PDB entry 4MEO | X-ray diffraction, 1.72 A resolution | chain A

Chain A:
Name: Bromodomain-containing protein 4
Source organism: Homo sapiens
UniProtKB: O60885 (BRD4_HUMAN); residues 44-168 here = UniProt positions 44-168
Chain sequence (127 residues; row label = number of the first residue in the row):
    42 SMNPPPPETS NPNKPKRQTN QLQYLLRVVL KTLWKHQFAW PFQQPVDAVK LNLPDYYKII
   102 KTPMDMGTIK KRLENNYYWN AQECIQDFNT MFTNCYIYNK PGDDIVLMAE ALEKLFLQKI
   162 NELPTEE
Construct notes: expression tag (42-43)
Residues lining bound ligands: 25V (N-[3-(2-methyl-1-oxidoquinolin-4-yl)phenyl]acetamide): W81, P82, F83, Q85, P86, V87, D88, L92, L94, Y97, C136, Y139, N140, I146
Reported in the primary citation:
  - binding site for 25V: D88

Overview:
Bound to chain A: compound 25V. The paper reports a binding site for 25V at D88.
Chain A is Bromodomain-containing protein 4 (Homo sapiens); the structure, Crystal Structure of the first
bromodomain of human BRD4 in complex with a 2-methyl-quinoline ligand, was determined by X-ray diffraction
together with 4MEN, 4MEP and 4MEQ from the same study.
